PDB entry 7TXJ | electron microscopy, 3.90 A resolution | chains 1 and a of the 4 polymer chains in the assembly

[Chain 1]
Molecule: 12-nt DNA strand
Source organism: Acidianus filamentous virus 6
Sequence (12 nucleotides; row label = number of the first residue in the row):
     1 TATATATATATA

[Chain a]
Name: MCP2
Source organism: Acidianus filamentous virus 6
Reference sequence: A7WKJ0 (A7WKJ0_9VIRU); residues 1-204 here = UniProt positions 1-204
Sequence (204 residues; each row starts with the number of its first residue):
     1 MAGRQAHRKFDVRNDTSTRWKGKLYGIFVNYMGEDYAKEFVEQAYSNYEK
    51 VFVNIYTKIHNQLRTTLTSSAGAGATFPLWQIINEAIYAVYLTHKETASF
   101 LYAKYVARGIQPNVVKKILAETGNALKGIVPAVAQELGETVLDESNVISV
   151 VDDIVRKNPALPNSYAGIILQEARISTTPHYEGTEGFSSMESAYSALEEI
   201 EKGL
Disordered / not traced: 1-2, 202-204

[Chain 1 / chain a interface]
Residue-residue contacts - 10 pairs, chain 1 then chain a:
  DA4(1) - Ser164(a)  hydrogen bond to the phosphate
  DT5(1) - Lys95(a)  salt bridge to the phosphate
  DT5(1) - Pro162(a)  phosphate contact
  DT5(1) - Asn163(a)  hydrogen bond to the phosphate
  DA6(1) - Lys95(a)  salt bridge to the phosphate
  DT11(1) - Ile27(a)  phosphate contact
  DA12(1) - Trp20(a)  base contact
  DA12(1) - Lys23(a)  phosphate contact
  DA12(1) - Leu24(a)  sugar contact
  DA12(1) - Ile27(a)  phosphate contact
Interface residues without a listed pair, chain 1 (6 interface residues in all): DT3

[In short]
6 residues of chain 1 and 8 residues of chain a are in contact, with 2 hydrogen bonds and 2 salt bridges.
Among the polar pairs are DA4(1)-Ser164(a), DT5(1)-Asn163(a) and DT5(1)-Lys95(a).
Chain 1 is a 12-nt DNA strand and chain a is MCP2, both from Acidianus filamentous virus 6; the structure,
Cryo-EM of AFV6, was determined by electron microscopy.
